Entry 8YS5 (electron microscopy, 2.95 A resolution); this record covers chains D and C of the 8 polymer chains in the assembly.

== Chain D ==
Name: 2-oxoglutarate:acceptor oxidoreductase
Source organism: Helicobacter pylori
UniProtKB: A0A0B2EGL0 (A0A0B2EGL0_HELPX); residues 1-113 here = UniProt positions 1-113
Chain sequence (113 residues; numbered 1 to 113; the number before each row is that of its first residue):
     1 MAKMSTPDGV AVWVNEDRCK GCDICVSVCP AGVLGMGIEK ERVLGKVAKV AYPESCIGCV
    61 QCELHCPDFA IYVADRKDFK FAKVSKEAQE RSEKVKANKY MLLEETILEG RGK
Not modelled in the structure: 1-5, 112-113
Ion coordination: 4Fe-4S cluster Fe site 1: C19, C22, C25, C66; 4Fe-4S cluster Fe site 2: C29, C56, C59, C62
Residues lining bound ligands:
  - 4Fe-4S cluster (SF4), molecule 1: V12, V28, C29, P30, A31, V33, L34, C56, I57, C59, V60, C62, V73
  - 4Fe-4S cluster (SF4), molecule 2: V14, C19, K20, G21, C22, D23, I24, C25, M36, A48, C66, P67, D68, A70, I71

== Chain C ==
Name: 2-oxoglutarate ferredoxin oxidoreductase subunit beta
Source organism: Helicobacter pylori
Notes: EC 1.2.7.3
UniProtKB: A0A024BZG2 (A0A024BZG2_HELPX); residues 1-273 here = UniProt positions 1-273
Chain sequence (273 residues; row label = number of the first residue in the row):
     1 MAFNYDEYLR VDKIPTLWCW GCGDGVILKS IIRTIDALGW KMDDVCLVSG IGCSGRMSSY
    61 VNCNTVHTTH GRAVAYATGI KMANPSKHVI VVSGDGDGFA IGGNHTMHAC RRNIDLNFIL
   121 VNNFIYGLTN SQTSPTTPNG MWTVTAQWGN IDNQFDPCAL TTAAGASFVA RESVLDPQKL
   181 EKVLKEGFSH KGFSFFDVHS NCHINLGRKN KMGEASQMLK WMESRLVSKR QFEAMSPEER
   241 VDKFPTGVLR HDTDRKEYCE AYQEIIEKAQ GKQ
Construct notes: conflict R250 (Lys in A0A024BZG2)
Ion coordination: 4Fe-4S cluster Fe: C19, C22, C53, C202; Mg2+: D95, N123 (together with thiamine diphosphate)
Residues lining bound ligands:
  - thiamine diphosphate: I51, G52, C53, S54, H70, G94, D95, G96, D97, N123, I125, Y126, G127, L128, T129, S134
  - 4Fe-4S cluster (SF4): W18, C19, C22, D24, C53, N123, G127, N201, C202, H203, I204, N205

== How chain D and chain C interact ==
Pairs across the interface (30; chain D residue first):
  R18(D) with I14(C)
  K20(D) with T16(C); W20(C)
  C22(D) with W20(C), hydrophobic; G21(C); A215(C)
  I24(D) with L219(C), hydrophobic
  L44(D) with W20(C), hydrophobic
  Q61(D) with Q178(C), hydrogen bond
  E63(D) with F3(C); K29(C), hydrogen bond (backbone-side chain)
  L64(D) with V26(C); R33(C); P177(C); Q178(C)
  H65(D) with V174(C); L175(C), hydrogen bond (side chain-backbone); P177(C)
  C66(D) with K29(C), hydrogen bond (backbone-side chain)
  P67(D) with C22(C); G25(C)
  D68(D) with T16(C); W20(C)
  F69(D) with Y5(C), hydrophobic; L9(C), hydrophobic; K29(C)
  V73(D) with F3(C)
  A74(D) with F3(C)
  D75(D) with F3(C)
  Y100(D) with S216(C)
Interface residues without a listed pair, chain D (19 interface residues in all): G21, D23
Interface residues without a listed pair, chain C (21 interface residues in all): D176, E214

== Overview ==
The interface between chain D and chain C involves 19 residues on one side and 21 on the other; the contacts
include 4 hydrogen bonds. Polar pairs include Q61(D)-Q178(C), E63(D)-K29(C) and H65(D)-L175(C). Bound to chain
D: 4Fe-4S cluster.
Here chain D is 2-oxoglutarate:acceptor oxidoreductase and chain C is 2-oxoglutarate ferredoxin oxidoreductase
subunit beta, both from Helicobacter pylori. Entry 8YS5 (Cryo-EM structure of the Helicobacter pylori OorDABC
complex in the apo-form) was determined by electron microscopy (same publication as 8YS6).
